Entry 8JOR (X-ray diffraction, 1.45 A resolution); this record covers chain A.

== Chain A ==
Name: Acyltransferase
From: Pseudozyma tsukubaensis
Reference sequence: A0A2Z6ERP5 (A0A2Z6ERP5_CANTS); numbering as in UniProt (aligned over 1-549)
Chain sequence (569 residues; row label = number of the first residue in the row; numbers below 1 keep their minus sign (Met-19 is residue -19)):
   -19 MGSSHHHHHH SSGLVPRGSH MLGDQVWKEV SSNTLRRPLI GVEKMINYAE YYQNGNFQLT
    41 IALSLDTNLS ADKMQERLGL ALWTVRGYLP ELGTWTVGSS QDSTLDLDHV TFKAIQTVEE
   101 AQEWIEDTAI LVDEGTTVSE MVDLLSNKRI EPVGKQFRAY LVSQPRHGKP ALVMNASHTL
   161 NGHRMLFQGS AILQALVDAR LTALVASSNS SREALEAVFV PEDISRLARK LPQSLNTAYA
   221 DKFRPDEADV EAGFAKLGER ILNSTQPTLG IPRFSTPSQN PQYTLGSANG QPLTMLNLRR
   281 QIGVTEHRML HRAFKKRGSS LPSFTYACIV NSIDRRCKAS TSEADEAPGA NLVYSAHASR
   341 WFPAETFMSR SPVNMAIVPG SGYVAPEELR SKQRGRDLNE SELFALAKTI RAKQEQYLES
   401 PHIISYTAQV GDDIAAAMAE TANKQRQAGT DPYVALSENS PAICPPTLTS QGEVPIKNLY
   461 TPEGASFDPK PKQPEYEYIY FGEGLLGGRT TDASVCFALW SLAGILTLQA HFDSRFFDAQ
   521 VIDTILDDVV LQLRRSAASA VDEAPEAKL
Unresolved in the structure: -19 to -8, 540-549
Differences from the reference sequence: initiating methionine (-19); expression tag (-18 to 0)
Reported in the primary citation:
  - catalytic residues: His158
  - mutagenesis - H158A (more than 1000-fold), G162D: decreased catalytic activity
  - binding site for pentaethylene glycol: Val22, Met25, Ile26, Leu237, Arg240, Ile241

== Overview ==
From the paper: the catalytic residue His158; H158A and G162D reduce catalytic activity.
Chain A is Acyltransferase (Pseudozyma tsukubaensis); the structure, Structure of an acyltransferase involved
in mannosylerythritol lipid formation from Pseudozyma tsukubaensis in type A crystal, was determined by X-ray
diffraction, deposited together with 8JOS.
